2IAE - chains C and M of the 4 polymer chains in the assembly; structure by X-ray diffraction, 3.50 A resolution.

# Chain C
Name: Serine/threonine-protein phosphatase 2A catalytic subunit alpha isoform
Source organism: Homo sapiens
Notes: EC 3.1.3.16; fragment: Calpha subunit
UniProtKB: P67775 (PP2AA_HUMAN); numbering as in UniProt (aligned over 1-309)
Chain sequence (309 residues; numbered 1 to 309; the number before each row is that of its first residue):
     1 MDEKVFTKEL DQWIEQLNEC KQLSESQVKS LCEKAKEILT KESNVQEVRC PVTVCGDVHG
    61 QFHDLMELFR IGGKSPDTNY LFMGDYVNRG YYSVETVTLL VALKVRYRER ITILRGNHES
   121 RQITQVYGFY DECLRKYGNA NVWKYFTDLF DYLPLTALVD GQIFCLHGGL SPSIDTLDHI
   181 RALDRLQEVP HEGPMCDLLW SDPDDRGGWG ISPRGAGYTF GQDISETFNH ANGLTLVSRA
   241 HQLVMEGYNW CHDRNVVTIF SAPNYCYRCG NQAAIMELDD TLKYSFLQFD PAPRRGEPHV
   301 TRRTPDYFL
Not modelled in the structure: 1-3
Differences from the reference sequence: engineered mutation N88 (Asp in P67775)
Modified positions: L309 (methyl l-leucinate; MLL)
Curated features (UniProtKB/Swiss-Prot):
  - active site: H118 (Proton donor)
  - binding site (Mn(2+)): D57, H59, D85, N117, H167, H241
  - binding site (Zn(2+)): D57, H59, D85
  - binding site (Fe(3+)): D85, N117, H167, H241
  - modified residue: Y307 (Phosphotyrosine)
  - natural variant: G60 (G60V: In HJS3; uncertain significance), Q122 (Q122H: In HJS3), Y127 (Y127C: In HJS3), D131 (D131H: In HJS3), H191 (H191R: In HJS3), D223 (D223H: In HJS3; D223V: In HJS3), Y265 (Y265C: In HJS3), F308 (F308FF: In HJS3)
  - mutagenesis: D85 (D85N: Loss of phosphatase activity)
Bound ions: Mn2+ site 1: D57, D85; Mn2+ site 2: D85, N117, H167, H241

# Chain M
Name: microcystin-LR
Chain sequence (7 residues; numbered 1 to 7; the number before each row is that of its first residue):
     1 ALXRXEX
Modified positions: A1 (D-alanine; DAL); ACB (3-methyl-beta-D-aspartic acid) at position 3, 1ZN ((2S,3S,4E,6E,8S,9S)-3-amino-9-methoxy-2,6,8-trimethyl-10-phenyldeca-4,6-dienoic acid) at position 5, DAM (N-methyl-alpha-beta-dehydroalanine) at position 7; E6 (gamma-D-glutamic acid; FGA)
Covalently attached groups: covalent link A1-DAM_7

# How chain C and chain M interact
Pairs across the interface (20):
  R89(C) - L2(M)
  R89(C) - ACB_3(M)  hydrogen bond (side chain-backbone)
  R89(C) - E6(M)  hydrogen bond (side chain-backbone)
  H118(C) - 1ZN_5(M)
  Q122(C) - 1ZN_5(M)
  I123(C) - 1ZN_5(M)
  Y127(C) - ACB_3(M)  hydrogen bond (side chain-backbone)
  Y127(C) - 1ZN_5(M)
  V189(C) - 1ZN_5(M)
  P190(C) - 1ZN_5(M)
  H191(C) - 1ZN_5(M)
  W200(C) - 1ZN_5(M)
  P213(C) - R4(M)
  R214(C) - R4(M)
  R214(C) - 1ZN_5(M)  hydrogen bond (side chain-backbone)
  G215(C) - 1ZN_5(M)
  L243(C) - DAM_7(M)
  Y267(C) - E6(M)  hydrogen bond (side chain-backbone)
  R268(C) - L2(M)
  C269(C) - DAM_7(M)
Also at the interface, not in a pair above, chain C (18 interface residues in all): C196, H241

# In short
18 residues of chain C face 6 of chain M across their interface, with 5 hydrogen bonds. Polar pairs include
R89(C)-ACB_3(M), R89(C)-E6(M) and Y127(C)-ACB_3(M). Curated annotation (UniProt) lists active-site residue
H118(C), 6 Mn2+-binding residues, 3 Zn2+-binding residues and 4 Fe3+-binding residues on chain C.
Here chain C is Serine/threonine-protein phosphatase 2A catalytic subunit alpha isoform (Homo sapiens) and
chain M is microcystin-LR. Entry 2IAE (Crystal structure of a protein phosphatase 2A (PP2A) holoenzyme) was
determined by X-ray diffraction.
